6REA - chains S and X of the 20 polymer chains in the assembly; structure by electron microscopy, 3.60 A resolution.

# Chain S
Name: ATP synthase gamma chain, mitochondrial
Organism: Polytomella sp. Pringsheim 198.80
UniProt: Q4LDE7 (Q4LDE7_9CHLO); residue numbers follow UniProt; this construct covers 1-317
Sequence (317 residues; numbered 1 to 317; the number before each row is that of its first residue):
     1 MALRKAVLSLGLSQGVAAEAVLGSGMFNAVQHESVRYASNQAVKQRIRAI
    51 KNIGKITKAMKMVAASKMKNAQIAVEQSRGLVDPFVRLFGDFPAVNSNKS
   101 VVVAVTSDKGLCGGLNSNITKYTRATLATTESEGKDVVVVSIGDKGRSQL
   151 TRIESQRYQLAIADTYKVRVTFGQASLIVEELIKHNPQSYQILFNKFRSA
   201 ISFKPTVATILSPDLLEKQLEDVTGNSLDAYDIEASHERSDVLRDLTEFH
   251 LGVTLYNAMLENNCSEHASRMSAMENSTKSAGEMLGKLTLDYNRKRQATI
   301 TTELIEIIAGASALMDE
Disordered / not traced: 1-38, 316-317

# Chain X
Name: ATP synthase subunit beta
Organism: Polytomella sp. Pringsheim 198.80
Notes: EC 7.1.2.2
UniProt: A0ZW41 (A0ZW41_9CHLO); residues 1-574 here = UniProt positions 1-574
Sequence (574 residues; each row starts with the number of its first residue):
     1 MALRYAAGLAKNVVQRQGASLNIARAFAAEPAPAIDAGYVSQVIGPVVDV
    51 RFDGELPSILSSLEVEGHSVRLVLEVAQHMGDNTVRCIAMDSTDGLVRGQ
   101 KVVDTGSPIKVPVGRGTLGRIMNVIGEPVDEQGPIDAADIWSIHREAPEF
   151 TEQSTEQEILVTGIKVVDLLAPYQRGGKIGLFGGAGVGKTVLIMELINNV
   201 AKAHGGFSVFAGVGERTREGNDLYREMIESGVIKLGAERGNSKCTLVYGQ
   251 MNEPPGARARVALTGLTVAEYFRDIEGQDVLLFVDNIFRFTQANSEVSAL
   301 LGRIPSAVGYQPTLATDLGGLQERITTTTKGSITSVQAVYVPADDLTDPA
   351 PATTFAHLDATTVLSRSIAELGIYPAVDPLDSTSRMLNPNVIGAEHYNVA
   401 RGVQKVLQDYKNLQDIIAILGMDELSEEDKLTVARARKIQRFLSQPFQVA
   451 EVFTGTPGKYVDLADTISGFQGVLTGKYDDLPEMAFYMVGDIKEVKEKAD
   501 KMAKDIASRKEADNKKVSEELKDIPSLDKLVSEIKEVVIEEDDGLEEDFK
   551 AEALSSETVVLNEEGKSVPLPKKN
Disordered / not traced: 1-36
Differences from the reference sequence: conflict A350 (Gly in A0ZW41), L387 (Arg in A0ZW41)

# Interface between chain S and chain X
Contacting residue pairs (22; chain S residue first):
  K61(S) - I419(X)
  A65(S) - I419(X)  hydrophobic
  M68(S) - L420(X)  hydrophobic
  K69(S) - L420(X)
  A200(S) - L420(X)  hydrophobic
  M271(S) - L420(X)  hydrophobic
  N293(S) - D345(X)
  R296(S) - D345(X)  salt bridge
  R296(S) - D348(X)  salt bridge
  Q297(S) - V308(X)
  Q297(S) - D345(X)  hydrogen bond
  Q297(S) - T347(X)  hydrogen bond
  Q297(S) - D348(X)
  I300(S) - V308(X)
  T301(S) - A307(X)
  T301(S) - V308(X)
  L304(S) - P305(X)  hydrophobic
  L304(S) - S306(X)
  L304(S) - G309(X)
  I305(S) - P305(X)
  I308(S) - I304(X)  hydrophobic
  I308(S) - P305(X)
Also at the interface, not in a pair above, chain S (15 interface residues in all): E275
Also at the interface, not in a pair above, chain X (16 interface residues in all): P342, A343, D344, D415, I416

# In short
15 residues of chain S and 16 residues of chain X are in contact; the contacts include 2 hydrogen bonds and 2
salt bridges. Among the polar pairs are R296(S)-D345(X), R296(S)-D348(X) and Q297(S)-D345(X).
Here chain S is ATP synthase gamma chain, mitochondrial and chain X is ATP synthase subunit beta, both from
Polytomella sp. Pringsheim 198.80. Entry 6REA (Cryo-EM structure of Polytomella F-ATP synthase, Rotary
substate 2D, focussed refinement of F1 head and rotor) was determined by electron microscopy together with
6RD4, 6RD5, 6RD6, 6RD7, 6RD8, 6RD9 and 46 further entries from the same study.
